Entry 2KRB (solution NMR); this record covers chains A and B.

== Chain A ==
Molecule: Eukaryotic translation initiation factor 3 subunit B
Organism: Homo sapiens
Notes: fragment: RRM domain
UniProt: P55884 (EIF3B_HUMAN); residues 15-95 here correspond to UniProt positions 184-264 (UniProt number = residue number + 169)
Sequence (81 residues; numbered 15 to 95; the number before each row is that of its first residue):
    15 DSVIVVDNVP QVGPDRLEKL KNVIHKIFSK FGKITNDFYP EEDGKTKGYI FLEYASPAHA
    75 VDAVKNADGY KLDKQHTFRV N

== Chain B ==
Molecule: Eukaryotic translation initiation factor 3 subunit J
Organism: Homo sapiens
UniProt: O75822 (EIF3J_HUMAN); numbering as in UniProt (aligned over 45-55)
Sequence (11 residues; each row starts with the number of its first residue):
    45 DEDVKDNWDD D

== Interface between chain A and chain B ==
Residue-residue contacts - 24 pairs, chain A then chain B:
  Lys-33(A) / Asp-45(B)
  Asn-36(A) / Asp-45(B)
  Val-37(A) / Asp-45(B)
  Val-37(A) / Trp-52(B)
  Ile-38(A) / Trp-52(B)
  Lys-40(A) / Asp-45(B)
  Ile-41(A) / Trp-52(B)
  Ile-41(A) / Asp-53(B)
  Lys-44(A) / Asp-53(B)
  Asn-80(A) / Asp-54(B)
  Asp-82(A) / Asp-54(B)
  Gly-83(A) / Asp-53(B)
  Gly-83(A) / Asp-54(B)
  Tyr-84(A) / Trp-52(B)
  Tyr-84(A) / Asp-53(B)
  Lys-85(A) / Asp-50(B)
  Lys-85(A) / Asn-51(B)
  Lys-85(A) / Trp-52(B)
  Lys-85(A) / Asp-53(B)
  Lys-85(A) / Asp-54(B)
  Lys-85(A) / Asp-55(B)
  Leu-86(A) / Asn-51(B)
  Leu-86(A) / Trp-52(B)
  Phe-92(A) / Trp-52(B)
Interface residues without a listed pair, chain A (15 interface residues in all): Ala-81
Interface residues without a listed pair, chain B (8 interface residues in all): Glu-46

== Overview ==
15 residues of chain A face 8 of chain B across their interface.
Chain A is Eukaryotic translation initiation factor 3 subunit B and chain B is Eukaryotic translation
initiation factor 3 subunit J, both from Homo sapiens; the structure, Solution structure of EIF3B-RRM bound to
EIF3J peptide, was determined by solution NMR.
